Entry 4J55 (X-ray diffraction, 1.31 A resolution); this record covers chains A and B.

[Chain A (and B)]
Protein: Protease
Source organism: Human immunodeficiency virus 1
Notes: EC 3.4.23.16; chain B of this document is another copy of the same molecule, construct and numbering; everything in this record applies to it too
Reference sequence: P03367 (POL_HV1BR); residues 1-99 here correspond to UniProt positions 501-599 (UniProt number = residue number + 500)
Amino-acid sequence (99 residues; row label = number of the first residue in the row):
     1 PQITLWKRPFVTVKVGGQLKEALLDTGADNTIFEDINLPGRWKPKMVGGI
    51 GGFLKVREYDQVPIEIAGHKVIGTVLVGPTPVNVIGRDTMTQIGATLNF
Differences from the reference sequence: engineered mutation K7 (Gln507 in P03367), F10 (Leu510 in P03367), V13 (Ile513 in P03367), V15 (Ile515 in P03367), N30 (Asp530 in P03367), I32 (Val532 in P03367), F33 (Leu533 in P03367), D35 (Glu535 in P03367), I36 (Met536 in P03367), N37 (Ser537 in P03367), V47 (Ile547 in P03367), L54 (Ile554 in P03367), E58 (Gln558 in P03367), V62 (Ile562 in P03367), P63 (Leu563 in P03367), A67 (Cys567 in P03367), V71 (Ala571 in P03367), V84 (Ile584 in P03367), D88 (Asn588 in P03367), T89 (Leu589 in P03367), M90 (Leu590 in P03367), A95 (Cys595 in P03367)
Small-molecule neighbours:
  - 031 ((3aS,5R,6aR)-hexahydro-2H-cyclopenta[b]furan-5-yl [(1S,2R)-1-benzyl-2-hydroxy-3-([(4-methoxyphenyl)sulfonyl]{[(2R)-5-oxopyrrolidin-2-yl]methyl}amino)propyl]carbamate), molecule 1: L23, D25, G27, A28, D29, N30, I32, V47, G48, G49, I50, V82
  - 031, molecule 2: W42, P44, K45, M46, K55, V56, R57
Curated features (UniProtKB/Swiss-Prot):
  - region (Dimerization of protease): P1 to L5, G49 to F53, K55
  - active site: D25 (For protease activity)
  - site: F99 (Cleavage)

[Interface between chain A and chain B]
Residue-residue contacts (93; chain A residue first):
  P1(A) - L97(B)
  P1(A) - N98(B)
  P1(A) - F99(B)  hydrogen bond (backbone-backbone)
  Q2(A) - T96(B)
  Q2(A) - L97(B)
  Q2(A) - N98(B)  hydrogen bond
  I3(A) - T96(B)
  I3(A) - L97(B)  hydrogen bond (backbone-backbone)
  I3(A) - F99(B)  hydrophobic
  L5(A) - R87(B)  hydrogen bond (backbone-side chain)
  L5(A) - M90(B)  hydrophobic
  L5(A) - T91(B)
  L5(A) - A95(B)
  W6(A) - R87(B)  hydrogen bond (backbone-side chain)
  W6(A) - T91(B)
  K7(A) - R87(B)
  R8(A) - D29(B)
  R8(A) - R87(B)
  P9(A) - T26(B)
  P9(A) - R87(B)
  L23(A) - G27(B)
  L24(A) - T26(B)  hydrogen bond (backbone-side chain)
  L24(A) - G27(B)
  L24(A) - L97(B)  hydrophobic
  L24(A) - F99(B)  hydrophobic
  D25(A) - D25(B)
  D25(A) - T26(B)
  D25(A) - G27(B)  hydrogen bond (side chain-backbone)
  T26(A) - L5(B)
  T26(A) - P9(B)
  T26(A) - L24(B)  hydrogen bond (side chain-backbone)
  T26(A) - D25(B)
  T26(A) - T26(B)  hydrogen bond (side chain-backbone)
  T26(A) - L97(B)
  G27(A) - D25(B)  hydrogen bond (backbone-side chain)
  D29(A) - R8(B)  salt bridge
  I32(A) - I50(B)  hydrophobic
  G49(A) - I50(B)
  G49(A) - P81(B)
  I50(A) - G49(B)
  I50(A) - I50(B)  hydrogen bond (backbone-backbone)
  I50(A) - L54(B)  hydrophobic
  I50(A) - T80(B)
  I50(A) - P81(B)
  G51(A) - I50(B)  hydrogen bond (backbone-backbone)
  G51(A) - G51(B)
  G51(A) - G52(B)
  G52(A) - I50(B)
  G52(A) - G51(B)
  F53(A) - G51(B)
  L54(A) - I50(B)  hydrophobic
  A67(A) - F99(B)  hydrophobic
  R87(A) - L5(B)  hydrogen bond (side chain-backbone)
  R87(A) - W6(B)  hydrogen bond (side chain-backbone)
  R87(A) - K7(B)
  R87(A) - R8(B)
  R87(A) - P9(B)
  M90(A) - L5(B)  hydrophobic
  T91(A) - L5(B)
  T91(A) - W6(B)
  Q92(A) - W6(B)
  I93(A) - F99(B)  hydrophobic
  A95(A) - L5(B)
  A95(A) - N98(B)
  A95(A) - F99(B)  hydrophobic
  T96(A) - Q2(B)  hydrogen bond
  T96(A) - I3(B)
  T96(A) - T4(B)
  T96(A) - T96(B)
  T96(A) - L97(B)
  T96(A) - N98(B)  hydrogen bond (backbone-backbone)
  L97(A) - P1(B)
  L97(A) - Q2(B)
  L97(A) - I3(B)  hydrogen bond (backbone-backbone)
  L97(A) - L24(B)
  L97(A) - T26(B)
  L97(A) - T96(B)
  L97(A) - L97(B)  hydrophobic
  N98(A) - P1(B)
  N98(A) - Q2(B)
  N98(A) - G94(B)
  N98(A) - A95(B)
  N98(A) - T96(B)  hydrogen bond (backbone-backbone)
  N98(A) - N98(B)  hydrogen bond
  F99(A) - P1(B)  hydrogen bond (backbone-backbone)
  F99(A) - I3(B)  hydrophobic
  F99(A) - V11(B)  hydrophobic
  F99(A) - L24(B)  hydrophobic
  F99(A) - I66(B)  hydrophobic
  F99(A) - A67(B)  hydrophobic
  F99(A) - H69(B)
  F99(A) - I93(B)  hydrophobic
  F99(A) - A95(B)  hydrophobic
Also at the interface, not in a pair above, chain A (37 interface residues in all): T4, V11, V47, T80, G94
Also at the interface, not in a pair above, chain B (40 interface residues in all): L23, I32, G48, F53, P79

[In short]
37 residues of chain A and 40 residues of chain B are in contact; the contacts include 20 hydrogen bonds and 1
salt bridge. Polar pairs include D29(A)-R8(B), Q2(A)-N98(B) and L5(A)-R87(B). Ligands of chain A: compound
031.
Chain A and chain B are both Protease (Human immunodeficiency virus 1); the structure, Crystal Structure of
Multidrug Resistant HIV-1 Protease Clinical isolate PR20 with the potent antiviral inhibitor GRL-02031, was
determined by X-ray diffraction together with 4J54 and 4J5J from the same study.
